Entry 3DT0 (X-ray diffraction, 2.40 A resolution); this record covers chains L and H of the 3 polymer chains in the assembly.

# Chain L
Name: Thrombin light chain
From: Homo sapiens
Notes: EC 3.4.21.5
UniProt: P00734 (THRB_HUMAN); residues 1-14 here correspond to UniProt positions 336-349 (UniProt number = residue number + 335)
Sequence (36 residues; numbered 1 to 14 plus 22 insertion-coded residues; the number before each row is that of its first residue; a row labelled like 14A-14N holds insertion residues (14A, then the next letters in order)):
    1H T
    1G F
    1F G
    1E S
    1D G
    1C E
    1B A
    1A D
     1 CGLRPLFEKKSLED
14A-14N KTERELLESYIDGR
Disordered / not traced: 1H, 1G, 1F, 1E, 1D, 1C, 14K-14N
UniProt features mapped onto this chain:
  - site: Arg14N (Cleavage)

# Chain H
Name: Thrombin heavy chain
From: Homo sapiens
Notes: EC 3.4.21.5
UniProt: P00734 (THRB_HUMAN); the construct lacks a stretch of the UniProt sequence and is renumbered around it, so the offset changes along the chain: 16-36 = UniProt 364-384; 37-60 = UniProt 386-409; 61-77 = UniProt 419-435; 78-97 = UniProt 437-456; 7 more segments
Sequence (259 residues; numbered 16 to 247 plus 28 insertion-coded residues; 1 number in that range is skipped by the numbering (no residue carries it; nothing is unmodelled there); the number before each row is that of its first residue; a row labelled like 60A-60I holds insertion residues (60A, then the next letters in order)):
    16 IVEGSDAEIGMSPWQVMLFRK
   36A S
    37 PQELLCGASLISDRWVLTAAHCLL
60A-60I YPPWDKNFT
    61 ENDLLVRIGKHSRTRYE
   77A R
    78 NIEKISMLEKIYIHPRYNWR
   97A E
    98 NLDRDIALMKLKKPVAFSDYIHPVCLPDRETA
129A-129C ASL
   130 LQAGYKGRVTGWGNLKETWT
149A-149E ANVGK
   150 GQPSVLQVVNLPIVERPVCKDSTRIRITDNMFCAG
  184A Y
   185 KP
186A-186D DEGK
   187 RGDACEGDSGGPFVMKSP
204A-204B FN
   205 NRWYQMGIVSWGE
   219 GCD
  221A R
   222 DGKYGFYTHVFRLKKWIQKVIDQFGE
Disordered / not traced: 147-149, 149A-149E, 247
Disulfide bonds: Cys42-Cys58, Cys168-Cys182, Cys191-Cys220
Residues lining bound ligands: 16U (N-(3-chlorobenzyl)-1-(4-methylpentanoyl)-L-prolinamide): His57, Tyr60A, Trp60D, Leu99, Asp189, Ala190, Cys191, Glu192, Ser195, Val213, Ser214, Trp215, Gly216, Gly219, Gly226, Phe227, Tyr228
UniProt features mapped onto this chain:
  - region: Ala183 to Val200 (High affinity receptor-binding region which is also known as the TP508 peptide)
  - active site (Charge relay system): His57, Asp102, Ser195
  - glycosylation: Asn60G (N-linked (GlcNAc...) (complex) asparagine)

# Chain L / chain H interface
Disulfides between the chains: Cys1(L)-Cys122(H)
Residue-residue contacts - 56 pairs, chain L then chain H:
  Cys1(L) - Pro120(H)
  Cys1(L) - Val121(H)
  Cys1(L) - Cys122(H)  disulfide
  Cys1(L) - Arg206(H)  hydrogen bond (backbone-side chain)
  Asp1A(L) - His119(H)  salt bridge
  Asp1A(L) - Arg206(H)
  Ala1B(L) - Arg206(H)  hydrogen bond (backbone-side chain)
  Gly2(L) - Pro120(H)  hydrogen bond (backbone-backbone)
  Gly2(L) - Val121(H)
  Gly2(L) - Cys122(H)
  Gly2(L) - Arg206(H)
  Gly2(L) - Trp207(H)  hydrogen bond (backbone-backbone)
  Leu3(L) - His119(H)  hydrogen bond (backbone-side chain)
  Leu3(L) - Asn205(H)
  Leu3(L) - Arg206(H)
  Arg4(L) - Gly25(H)
  Arg4(L) - Met26(H)  hydrogen bond (side chain-backbone)
  Arg4(L) - Pro28(H)
  Arg4(L) - Trp29(H)
  Arg4(L) - Arg137(H)
  Arg4(L) - Trp207(H)
  Pro5(L) - Ser115(H)
  Pro5(L) - Asp116(H)
  Pro5(L) - His119(H)
  Leu6(L) - Asp116(H)
  Phe7(L) - Glu23(H)
  Phe7(L) - Ile24(H)
  Phe7(L) - Gly25(H)
  Phe7(L) - Met26(H)
  Glu8(L) - Lys202(H)  salt bridge
  Glu8(L) - Asn205(H)
  Glu8(L) - Trp207(H)  hydrogen bond
  Lys9(L) - His119(H)
  Asp14(L) - Glu23(H)
  Asp14(L) - Met26(H)
  Asp14(L) - Arg137(H)  salt bridge
  Asp14(L) - Trp207(H)
  Lys14A(L) - Glu23(H)  hydrogen bond (backbone-side chain)
  Thr14B(L) - Arg137(H)  hydrogen bond
  Thr14B(L) - Asn159(H)  hydrogen bond
  Glu14C(L) - Arg137(H)
  Glu14C(L) - Lys202(H)  salt bridge
  Glu14E(L) - Lys135(H)  salt bridge
  Glu14E(L) - Asn159(H)  hydrogen bond
  Glu14E(L) - Tyr184A(H)  hydrogen bond
  Glu14E(L) - Lys186D(H)  salt bridge
  Leu14F(L) - Lys135(H)
  Leu14F(L) - Gly136(H)
  Leu14F(L) - Trp207(H)  hydrophobic
  Ser14I(L) - Gly133(H)
  Ser14I(L) - Tyr134(H)
  Ser14I(L) - Lys135(H)  hydrogen bond (side chain-backbone)
  Tyr14J(L) - Tyr134(H)  hydrophobic
  Tyr14J(L) - Lys135(H)  hydrogen bond (side chain-backbone)
  Tyr14J(L) - Met201(H)
  Tyr14J(L) - Lys202(H)  hydrogen bond (side chain-backbone)
Interface residues without a listed pair, chain L (20 interface residues in all): Leu14G
Interface residues without a listed pair, chain H (28 interface residues in all): Tyr117, Leu129C, Pro204

# Overview
20 residues of chain L face 28 of chain H across their interface; the contacts include 1 disulfide bond, 15
hydrogen bonds and 6 salt bridges. Polar contacts include Asp1A(L)-His119(H), Glu8(L)-Lys202(H) and
Glu14E(L)-Lys135(H). Bound to chain H: compound 16U.
Chain L is Thrombin light chain and chain H is Thrombin heavy chain, both from Homo sapiens; the structure,
Understanding Thrombin Inhibition, was determined by X-ray diffraction.
